Entry 6WL6 (X-ray diffraction, 2.12 A resolution); this record covers chains A and B.

== Chain A (and B) ==
Protein: Deoxyhypusine synthase
Source organism: Homo sapiens
Notes: EC 2.5.1.46; chain B of this document is another copy of the same molecule, construct and numbering; everything in this record applies to it too
UniProtKB: P49366 (DHYS_HUMAN); residue numbers follow UniProt; this construct covers 1-369
Chain sequence (372 residues; numbered -2 to 369; the number before each row is that of its first residue; numbers below 1 keep their minus sign (Gly-2 is residue -2)):
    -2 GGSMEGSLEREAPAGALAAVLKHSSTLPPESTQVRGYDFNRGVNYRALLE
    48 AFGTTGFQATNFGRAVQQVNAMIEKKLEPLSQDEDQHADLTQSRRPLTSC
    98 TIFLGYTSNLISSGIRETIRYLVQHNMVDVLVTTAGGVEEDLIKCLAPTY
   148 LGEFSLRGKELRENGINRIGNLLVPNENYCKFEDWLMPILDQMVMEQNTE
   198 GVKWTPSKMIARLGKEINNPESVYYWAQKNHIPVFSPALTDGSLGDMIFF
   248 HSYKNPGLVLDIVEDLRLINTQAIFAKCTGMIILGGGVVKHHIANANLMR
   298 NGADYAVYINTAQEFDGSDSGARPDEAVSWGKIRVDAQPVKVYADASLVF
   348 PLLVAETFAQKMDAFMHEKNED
Unresolved in the structure: -2 to 27, 84-90, 152-161, 288-298, 316-334, 364-369 (chain B: -2 to 27, 79-83, 152-157, 288-298, 315-334, 363-369)
Sequence notes: expression tag (-2 to 0)
Small-molecule neighbours:
  - 91A (6-[(2R)-1-amino-4-methylpentan-2-yl]-3-(pyridin-3-yl)-5,6-dihydrothieno[2,3-c]pyridin-7(4H)-one), molecule 1: Phe100, Val129, Phe232, Pro234, Ile259, Asp262, Leu263, Ile266, Asn267, Ala270, Met278, Val285, Val286, Lys287
  - 91A, molecule 2: Thr237, Asp238, Gly239, Asp243
Curated features (UniProtKB/Swiss-Prot):
  - active site: Lys329 (Nucleophile)
  - binding site (NAD(+)): Ser105 to Ser109, Thr131 to Gly133, Glu137, Asp238, Gly283, Thr308, Ala309, Asp342, Ala343
  - binding site (spermidine): Glu136, Glu137, Asp243, His288, Gly314 to Asp316, Glu323 to Lys329
  - modified residue: Ser78 (Phosphoserine)
  - natural variant: Asn173 (N173S: In NEDSSWI), Tyr305 to Ile306 (deletion: In NEDSSWI)
  - mutagenesis: Asn106 (N106A: Strongly reduced NAD and spermidine binding. Reduced activity), Ser109 (S109A: Strongly reduced spermidine binding. Reduced activity), Glu137 (E137A: Strongly reduced NAD binding. Strongly reduced formation of covalent intermediate), Asp238 (D238A: Strongly reduced NAD binding. Strongly reduced formation of covalent intermediate), Asp243 (D243A: Reduces spermidine binding by 98%. Strongly reduced formation of covalent intermediate), Lys287 (K287A: Reduces covalent intermediate formation and deoxyhypusine synthesis by 99.5%. Retains low spermidine cleavage activity), His288 (H288A: Reduces spermidine binding by 98%. Strongly reduced NAD binding. Strongly reduced formation of covalent intermediate), Tyr305 (Y305A: Strongly reduced NAD binding. No effect on enzyme activity), Asp313 (D313A: Strongly reduced NAD binding), Asp316 (D316A: Reduces spermidine binding by 98%. Loss of covalent intermediate formation and deoxyhypusine synthesis), Ser317 (S317A: Strongly reduced NAD binding. No effect on enzyme activity), Glu323 (E323A: Reduces spermidine binding by 98%. Strongly reduced formation of covalent intermediate), 3 further mutagenesis entries in UniProt
Reported in the primary citation:
  - conformationally variable residues (order/disorder transition, side-chain flip): Gly282, Lys287, His288 to Asn298, Asp316 to Ala334
  - binding site for 91A: Phe100, Ser233, Asp238, Asp243, Asp262, Ala270, Met278, Val286, Lys287

== How chain A and chain B interact ==
Contacting residue pairs (69; chain A residue first):
  Ser105(A) with Lys287(B), hydrogen bond
  Asn106(A) with Asp313(B); Gly314(B)
  Ala132(A) with Lys287(B), hydrogen bond (backbone-side chain)
  Phe151(A) with Glu311(B); Phe312(B)
  Pro234(A) with Pro234(B); Asp238(B); Ile259(B)
  Thr237(A) with Ile259(B); Leu263(B)
  Asp238(A) with Pro234(B); Lys287(B)
  Gly239(A) with Lys287(B)
  Gly242(A) with Leu263(B)
  Ile245(A) with Leu263(B), hydrophobic
  Phe246(A) with Leu263(B); Arg264(B); Asn267(B); Thr268(B); Ile271(B), hydrophobic
  Ser249(A) with Arg264(B), hydrogen bond (backbone-side chain)
  Tyr250(A) with Arg264(B); Thr268(B)
  Leu255(A) with Val260(B)
  Val256(A) with Asp258(B)
  Leu257(A) with Leu257(B); Asp258(B), hydrogen bond (backbone-side chain); Ile259(B), hydrogen bond (backbone-backbone); Val260(B)
  Asp258(A) with Val256(B); Leu257(B), hydrogen bond (side chain-backbone)
  Ile259(A) with Pro234(B); Thr237(B); Leu257(B), hydrogen bond (backbone-backbone); Ile259(B), hydrophobic
  Val260(A) with Leu255(B); Leu257(B), hydrophobic
  Leu263(A) with Thr237(B); Gly242(B); Ile245(B), hydrophobic; Phe246(B)
  Arg264(A) with Phe246(B); Ser249(B), hydrogen bond (side chain-backbone); Tyr250(B)
  Asn267(A) with Phe246(B)
  Thr268(A) with Tyr250(B)
  Ile271(A) with Phe246(B), hydrophobic
  Lys287(A) with Ser105(B), hydrogen bond; Ala132(B), hydrogen bond (side chain-backbone); Asp238(B); Gly239(B)
  Thr308(A) with Gln310(B), hydrogen bond (backbone-side chain); Phe312(B); Asp313(B), hydrogen bond
  Gln310(A) with Thr308(B); Gln310(B), hydrogen bond; Tyr340(B), hydrogen bond
  Glu311(A) with Phe151(B)
  Phe312(A) with Phe151(B); Thr308(B); Asp342(B)
  Asp313(A) with Asn106(B), hydrogen bond (backbone-side chain); Thr308(B), hydrogen bond; Asp342(B)
  Gly314(A) with Asn106(B), hydrogen bond (backbone-side chain)
  Ser315(A) with Asn106(B)
  Asp342(A) with Phe312(B); Asp313(B)
Also at the interface, not in a pair above, chain A (39 interface residues in all): Gly133, Gly167, Ala235, Asp243, Phe247, Pro253
Also at the interface, not in a pair above, chain B (41 interface residues in all): Leu87, Gly133, Ile166, Gly167, Pro203, Ala235, Asp243, Pro253

== Summary ==
39 residues of chain A face 41 of chain B across their interface; the contacts include 17 hydrogen bonds.
Among the polar pairs are Ser105(A)-Lys287(B), Ala132(A)-Lys287(B) and Ser249(A)-Arg264(B). The paper reports
a binding site for 91A at Phe100(A), Ser233(A) and Asp238(A) among others; conformational variability at
Gly282(A), Lys287(A) and His288(A) among others.
Both chains are Deoxyhypusine synthase (Homo sapiens). Entry 6WL6 (Cocomplex structure of Deoxyhypusine
synthase with inhibitor
6-[(2R)-1-AMINO-4-METHYLPENTAN-2-YL]-3-(PYRIDIN-3-YL)-4H,5H,6H,7H-THIENO[2,3-C]PYRIDIN-7-ONE) was determined
by X-ray diffraction together with 6WKZ from the same study.
